Entry 4QPJ (X-ray diffraction, 2.74 A resolution); this record covers chains B and C of the 4 polymer chains in the assembly.

== Chain B ==
Name: Phosphotransferase
From: Brucella abortus
Notes: fragment: ChpT
Reference sequence: Q2YQA5 (Q2YQA5_BRUA2); numbering as in UniProt (aligned over 1-209)
Amino-acid sequence (243 residues; row label = number of the first residue in the row; numbers below 1 keep their minus sign (Met-33 is residue -33)):
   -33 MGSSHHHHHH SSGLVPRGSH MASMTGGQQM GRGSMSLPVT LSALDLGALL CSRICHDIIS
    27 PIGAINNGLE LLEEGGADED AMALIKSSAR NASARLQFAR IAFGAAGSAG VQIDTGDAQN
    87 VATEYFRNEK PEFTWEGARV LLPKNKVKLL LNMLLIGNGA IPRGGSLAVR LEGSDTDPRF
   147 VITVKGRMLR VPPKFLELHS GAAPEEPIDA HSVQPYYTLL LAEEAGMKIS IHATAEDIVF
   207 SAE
Not modelled in the structure: -33 to 0
Differences from the reference sequence: initiating methionine (-33); expression tag (-32 to 0)
UniProt features mapped onto this chain:
  - modified residue: His22 (Phosphohistidine)
  - mutagenesis: His22 (H22A: Loss of phosphoryl transfer from CckA-P to ChpT), Asn33 (N33R: 5-fold decrease in phosphoryl transfer from CckA-P to ChpT), Glu36 (E36R: 10-fold decrease in phosphoryl transfer from CckA-P to ChpT), Glu40 (E40R: 3-fold decrease in phosphoryl transfer from CckA-P to ChpT)
Ion coordination: Ca2+: Phe92, Glu95, Pro97
What the authors report for this chain:
  - post-translational modification sites: His22
  - conformationally variable residues (side-chain flip): His22
  - mutagenesis - N33A/E36A/E40A, K96A/R156A/H177A: unchanged catalytic activity on CckA
  - mutagenesis - N33A/E36A/E40A, N33R, E36R, E40R, K96A/R156A/H177A: decreased catalytic activity with Cell cycle response regulator CtrA (chain C)

== Chain C ==
Name: Cell cycle response regulator CtrA
From: Brucella abortus
Notes: fragment: CtrA
Reference sequence: Q2YQA4 (CTRA_BRUA2); residue numbers follow UniProt; this construct covers 1-118
Amino-acid sequence (152 residues; numbered -33 to 118; the number before each row is that of its first residue; numbers below 1 keep their minus sign (Met-33 is residue -33)):
   -33 MGSSHHHHHH SSGLVPRGSH MASMTGGQQM GRGSMRVLLI EDDSAIAQSI ELMLKSESFN
    27 VYTTDLGEEG IDLGKLYDYD IILLDLNLPD MSGYEVLRTL RLSKVKTPIL ILSGMAGIED
    87 KVRGLGFGAD DYMTKPFHKD ELIARIHAIV RR
Not modelled in the structure: -33 to -2
Differences from the reference sequence: initiating methionine (-33); expression tag (-32 to 0)
UniProt features mapped onto this chain:
  - modified residue: Asp51 (4-aspartylphosphate)
  - mutagenesis: Ser15 (S15R: 90% reduction in phosphoryl transfer from CckA-P to CtrA via ChpT)
What the authors report for this chain:
  - post-translational modification sites: Asp51
  - mutagenesis - S15R: decreased catalytic activity with Phosphotransferase (chain B)

== Chain B / chain C interface ==
Pairs across the interface - 7 pairs, chain B then chain C:
  Gln63(B) - Pro102(C)
  Arg66(B) - Gly80(C)
  Arg66(B) - Ala82(C)
  Arg66(B) - Lys101(C)  hydrogen bond (side chain-backbone)
  Gly73(B) - Glu85(C)
  Ser74(B) - Glu85(C)  hydrogen bond
  Val77(B) - Glu85(C)
Also at the interface, not in a pair above, chain B (7 interface residues in all): Ser59, Gln78
Also at the interface, not in a pair above, chain C (6 interface residues in all): Ile84

== Summary ==
Chain B and chain C form an interface of 7 and 6 residues respectively; the contacts include 2 hydrogen bonds.
Polar pairs include Arg66(B)-Lys101(C) and Ser74(B)-Glu85(C). From the paper: N33A/E36A/E40A, N33R and E36R of
chain B, among others, reduce catalytic activity with Cell cycle response regulator CtrA (chain C);
modification sites His22(B) and Asp51(C); 6 substitutions were tested in all.
Chain B is Phosphotransferase and chain C is Cell cycle response regulator CtrA, both from Brucella abortus;
the structure, 2.7 Angstrom Structure of a Phosphotransferase in Complex with a Receiver Domain, was
determined by X-ray diffraction (same publication as 4QPK).
